9OM6 - chains B and C of the 8 polymer chains in the assembly; structure by electron microscopy, 4.14 A resolution (low resolution: residue-level contacts below are approximate; hydrogen-bond / salt-bridge calls are withheld).

# Chain B
Protein: Syntaxin-1A
From: Rattus norvegicus
UniProtKB: P32851 (STX1A_RAT); residues 1-267 here = UniProt positions 1-267
Chain sequence (267 residues; each row starts with the number of its first residue):
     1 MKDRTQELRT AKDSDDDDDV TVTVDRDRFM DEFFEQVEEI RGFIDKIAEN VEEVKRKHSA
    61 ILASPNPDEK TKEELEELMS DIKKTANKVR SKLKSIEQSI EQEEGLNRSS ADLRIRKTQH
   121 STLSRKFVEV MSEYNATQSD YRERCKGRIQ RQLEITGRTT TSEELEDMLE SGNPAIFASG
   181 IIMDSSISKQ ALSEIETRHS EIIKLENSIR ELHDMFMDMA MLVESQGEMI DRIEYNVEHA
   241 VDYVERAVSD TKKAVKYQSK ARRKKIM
Not modelled in the structure: 1-190, 259-267

# Chain C
Protein: Synaptosomal-associated protein 25
From: Rattus norvegicus
UniProtKB: P60881 (SNP25_RAT); numbering as in UniProt (aligned over 1-206)
Chain sequence (222 residues; numbered -15 to 206; the number before each row is that of its first residue; numbers below 1 keep their minus sign (Met-15 is residue -15)):
   -15 MGSSHHHHHH SQDPNSMAED ADMRNELEEM QRRADQLADE SLESTRRMLQ LVEESKDAGI
    45 RTLVMLDEQG EQLERIEEGM DQINKDMKEA EKNLTDLGKF AGLAVAPANK LKSSDAYKKA
   105 WGNNQDGVVA SQPARVVDER EQMAISGGFI RRVTNDAREN EMDENLEQVS GIIGNLRHMA
   165 LDMGNEIDTQ NRQIDRIMEK ADSNKTRIDE ANQRATKMLG SG
Not modelled in the structure: -15 to 16, 87-206
Construct notes: expression tag (-15 to 0); conflict Ala85 (Cys in P60881), Ala88 (Cys in P60881), Ala90 (Cys in P60881), Ala92 (Cys in P60881)

# Interface between chain B and chain C
Residue-residue contacts (31):
  Glu194(B) - Ala22(C)
  Glu194(B) - Ser25(C)
  Arg198(B) - Ser25(C)
  Arg198(B) - Leu26(C)
  Glu201(B) - Thr29(C)
  Leu205(B) - Val36(C)
  Ser208(B) - Val36(C)
  Ser208(B) - Lys40(C)
  Leu212(B) - Ser39(C)
  Met215(B) - Lys40(C)
  Met215(B) - Gly43(C)
  Met215(B) - Ile44(C)
  Met215(B) - Leu47(C)
  Met219(B) - Thr46(C)
  Met219(B) - Leu47(C)
  Leu222(B) - Leu50(C)
  Val223(B) - Leu50(C)
  Gln226(B) - Gln53(C)
  Gln226(B) - Gly54(C)
  Met229(B) - Leu57(C)
  Met229(B) - Glu58(C)
  Ile230(B) - Leu57(C)
  Ile233(B) - Ile60(C)
  Asn236(B) - Met64(C)
  Val237(B) - Met64(C)
  His239(B) - Lys72(C)
  Tyr243(B) - Met71(C)
  Tyr243(B) - Lys72(C)
  Tyr243(B) - Glu75(C)
  Val244(B) - Met71(C)
  Ala247(B) - Glu75(C)
Interface residues without a listed pair, chain B (22 interface residues in all): Lys204, Ala240
Interface residues without a listed pair, chain C (26 interface residues in all): Leu21, Met32, Leu33, Asp51, Glu61

# Summary
22 residues of chain B and 26 residues of chain C are in contact.
Here chain B is Syntaxin-1A and chain C is Synaptosomal-associated protein 25, both from Rattus norvegicus.
Entry 9OM6 (22bin20S complex (NSF-alphaSNAP-2:2 syntaxin-1a:SNAP-25), 4:2:2 alphaSNAP-syntaxin-1a-SNAP-25
subcomplex local refinement, hydrolyzing, class 23) was determined by electron microscopy together with 9OJR,
9OJU, 9OJZ, 9OK3, 9OK5, 9OKC and 17 further entries from the same study.
